PDB entry 8USY | X-ray diffraction, 4.40 A resolution (low resolution: residue-level contacts below are approximate; hydrogen-bond / salt-bridge calls are withheld) | chains A and B

# Chain A (and B)
Protein: Integrase
Source organism: Human immunodeficiency virus 1
Notes: EC 2.7.7.-, 3.1.-.-; chain B of this document is another copy of the same molecule, construct and numbering; everything in this record applies to it too
Reference sequence: P12497 (POL_HV1N5); residues 2-288 here correspond to UniProt positions 1149-1435 (UniProt number = residue number + 1147)
Chain sequence (293 residues; row label = number of the first residue in the row):
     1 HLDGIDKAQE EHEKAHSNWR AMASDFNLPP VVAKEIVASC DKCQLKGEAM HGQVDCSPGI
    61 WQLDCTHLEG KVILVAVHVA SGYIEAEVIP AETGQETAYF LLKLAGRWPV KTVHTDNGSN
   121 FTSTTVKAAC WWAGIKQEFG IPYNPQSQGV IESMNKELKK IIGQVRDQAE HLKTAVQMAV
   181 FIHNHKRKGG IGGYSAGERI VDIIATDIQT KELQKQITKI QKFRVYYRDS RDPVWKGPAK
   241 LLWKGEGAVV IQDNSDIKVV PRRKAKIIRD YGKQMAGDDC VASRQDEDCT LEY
Unresolved in the structure: 1-55, 140-145, 276-293 (chain B: 1-55, 139-143, 277-293)
Differences from the reference sequence: cloning artifact (1); engineered mutation A15 (Tyr1162 in P12497), H185 (Phe1332 in P12497), K222 (Asn1369 in P12497); expression tag (289-293)
Small-molecule neighbours:
  - LF0 ((2S)-tert-butoxy[4-(3,4-dihydro-2H-chromen-6-yl)-2-methylquinolin-3-yl]ethanoic acid), molecule 1: Q95, A98, Y99, T124, T125, A128, A129, W132
  - LF0, molecule 2: A169, E170, H171, K173, T174, M178
Curated features (UniProtKB/Swiss-Prot):
  - zinc finger: D3 to Q44 (Integrase-type)
  - DNA-binding region: F223 to D270 (Integrase-type)
  - binding site (Zn(2+)): H12, H16, C40, C43
  - binding site (Mg(2+)): D64, D116, E152

# Interface between chain A and chain B
Contacting residue pairs (50; chain A residue first):
  Y83(A) - G106(B)
  Y83(A) - R107(B)
  E85(A) - E85(B)
  E85(A) - R107(B)
  E87(A) - E87(B)
  E87(A) - K103(B)
  Y99(A) - E87(B)
  Y99(A) - K173(B)
  Y99(A) - T174(B)
  Y99(A) - Q177(B)
  L102(A) - T174(B)
  L102(A) - Q177(B)
  L102(A) - M178(B)
  K103(A) - E87(B)
  K103(A) - K103(B)
  K103(A) - Q177(B)
  A105(A) - F181(B)
  A105(A) - H185(B)
  G106(A) - Y83(B)
  G106(A) - F181(B)
  G106(A) - H185(B)
  R107(A) - Y83(B)
  R107(A) - E85(B)
  R107(A) - W108(B)
  W108(A) - R107(B)
  W108(A) - W108(B)
  P109(A) - H185(B)
  W132(A) - M178(B)
  W132(A) - F181(B)
  W132(A) - I182(B)
  K173(A) - Y99(B)
  T174(A) - L102(B)
  Q177(A) - Y99(B)
  Q177(A) - L102(B)
  Q177(A) - K103(B)
  M178(A) - L102(B)
  M178(A) - W132(B)
  F181(A) - A105(B)
  F181(A) - G106(B)
  F181(A) - W132(B)
  N184(A) - G106(B)
  H185(A) - A105(B)
  H185(A) - G106(B)
  R199(A) - G106(B)
  V201(A) - I204(B)
  I204(A) - V201(B)
  K211(A) - Y194(B)
  K211(A) - E198(B)
  E212(A) - Y194(B)
  K215(A) - Y194(B)
Interface residues without a listed pair, chain A (31 interface residues in all): V88, V180, I182, E198, A205, I208
Interface residues without a listed pair, chain B (27 interface residues in all): V88, P109, N184, A205, I208

# Overview
31 residues of chain A face 27 of chain B across their interface. Ligands of chain A: compound LF0. Curated
annotation (UniProt) lists a DNA-binding region, 4 Zn2+-binding residues and 3 Mg2+-binding residues on chain
A.
Both chains are Integrase (Human immunodeficiency virus 1). Entry 8USY (HIV-1 Integrase F185H N222K Complexed
with Allosteric Inhibitor BI-D) was determined by X-ray diffraction, deposited together with 8V0Z and 8V9C.
